Entry 3IQZ (X-ray diffraction, 2.10 A resolution); this record covers chains C and E of the 6 polymer chains in the assembly.

Chain C (and E):
Name: F420-dependent methylenetetrahydromethanopterin dehydrogenase
From: Methanopyrus kandleri
Notes: EC 1.5.99.9; chain E of this document is another copy of the same molecule, construct and numbering; everything in this record applies to it too
UniProtKB: P94951 (MTD_METKA); residue numbers follow UniProt; this construct covers 1-283
Chain sequence (283 residues; each row starts with the number of its first residue):
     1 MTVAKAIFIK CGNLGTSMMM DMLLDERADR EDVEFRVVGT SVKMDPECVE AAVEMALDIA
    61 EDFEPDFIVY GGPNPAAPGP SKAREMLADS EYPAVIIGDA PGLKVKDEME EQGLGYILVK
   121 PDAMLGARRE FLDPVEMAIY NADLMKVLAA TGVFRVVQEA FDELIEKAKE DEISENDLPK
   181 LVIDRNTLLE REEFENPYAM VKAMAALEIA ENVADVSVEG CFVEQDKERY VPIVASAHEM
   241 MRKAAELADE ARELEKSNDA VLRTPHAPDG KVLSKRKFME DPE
Disordered / not traced: 1
Small-molecule neighbours:
  - 5,10-dimethylene tetrahydromethanopterin (H4M), molecule 1: N13, L14, G15, V42, D122, A123, M124, L125, A127, R128, R129, E130, M137, Y140, N141, L144, C221, F222, Y230
  - 5,10-dimethylene tetrahydromethanopterin (H4M), molecule 2: E26, R27, A28

Chain C / chain E interface:
Pairs across the interface (146):
  N13(C) - M22(E)
  M18(C) - M18(E)  hydrophobic
  M18(C) - M19(E)  hydrophobic
  M18(C) - M22(E)  hydrophobic
  M19(C) - M18(E)  hydrophobic
  M19(C) - M137(E)  hydrophobic
  M19(C) - A138(E)  hydrophobic
  D21(C) - S41(E)  hydrogen bond
  M22(C) - N13(E)
  M22(C) - M18(E)  hydrophobic
  M22(C) - V42(E)  hydrophobic
  M22(C) - M137(E)
  L23(C) - P134(E)
  L23(C) - M137(E)
  D25(C) - V42(E)
  D25(C) - K43(E)  salt bridge
  E26(C) - L132(E)
  E26(C) - D133(E)
  E26(C) - P134(E)
  R27(C) - A127(E)
  R27(C) - R128(E)
  R27(C) - R129(E)
  R27(C) - L132(E)  hydrogen bond (side chain-backbone)
  A28(C) - V42(E)  hydrophobic
  A28(C) - K43(E)  hydrogen bond (backbone-side chain)
  D29(C) - R129(E)  salt bridge
  R30(C) - K43(E)  hydrogen bond (backbone-side chain)
  V33(C) - K43(E)
  F35(C) - T40(E)
  R36(C) - G39(E)
  R36(C) - T40(E)
  R36(C) - A51(E)
  R36(C) - M55(E)
  V37(C) - V37(E)
  V37(C) - V38(E)
  V37(C) - G39(E)  hydrogen bond (backbone-backbone)
  V38(C) - V37(E)
  V38(C) - V38(E)  hydrophobic
  G39(C) - R36(E)
  G39(C) - V37(E)  hydrogen bond (backbone-backbone)
  T40(C) - F35(E)
  T40(C) - R36(E)
  S41(C) - D21(E)  hydrogen bond
  S41(C) - V37(E)
  V42(C) - M22(E)  hydrophobic
  V42(C) - D25(E)
  V42(C) - A28(E)  hydrophobic
  K43(C) - D25(E)  salt bridge
  K43(C) - A28(E)  hydrogen bond (side chain-backbone)
  K43(C) - R30(E)  hydrogen bond (side chain-backbone)
  K43(C) - V33(E)
  A51(C) - R36(E)
  M55(C) - R36(E)
  M55(C) - I59(E)  hydrophobic
  I59(C) - M55(E)  hydrophobic
  A127(C) - R27(E)
  R128(C) - R27(E)
  R129(C) - R27(E)
  R129(C) - D29(E)  salt bridge
  R129(C) - P265(E)
  R129(C) - H266(E)  hydrogen bond (side chain-backbone)
  R129(C) - A267(E)
  R129(C) - P268(E)
  R129(C) - L273(E)
  E130(C) - K275(E)  hydrogen bond (backbone-side chain)
  E130(C) - P282(E)
  F131(C) - R263(E)  hydrogen bond (backbone-side chain)
  F131(C) - F278(E)  hydrophobic
  L132(C) - E26(E)
  L132(C) - R27(E)  hydrogen bond (backbone-side chain)
  D133(C) - E26(E)
  D133(C) - R155(E)  salt bridge
  D133(C) - L262(E)
  D133(C) - R263(E)
  D133(C) - T264(E)  hydrogen bond (side chain-backbone)
  D133(C) - P265(E)
  P134(C) - L23(E)
  P134(C) - E26(E)
  P134(C) - Q158(E)
  P134(C) - T264(E)
  P134(C) - H266(E)
  V135(C) - A149(E)
  V135(C) - R155(E)
  V135(C) - R252(E)
  E136(C) - R252(E)  salt bridge
  E136(C) - R263(E)  salt bridge
  M137(C) - M19(E)  hydrophobic
  M137(C) - M22(E)  hydrophobic
  M137(C) - L23(E)  hydrophobic
  A138(C) - M19(E)  hydrophobic
  A138(C) - M145(E)
  A138(C) - A149(E)  hydrophobic
  A138(C) - F154(E)  hydrophobic
  I139(C) - A149(E)  hydrophobic
  I139(C) - A150(E)  hydrophobic
  I139(C) - R252(E)
  N141(C) - M145(E)
  A142(C) - A142(E)
  A142(C) - M145(E)
  A142(C) - K146(E)
  D143(C) - K146(E)  salt bridge
  M145(C) - A138(E)
  M145(C) - N141(E)
  M145(C) - A142(E)
  K146(C) - A142(E)
  K146(C) - D143(E)  salt bridge
  A149(C) - V135(E)
  A149(C) - A138(E)  hydrophobic
  A149(C) - I139(E)  hydrophobic
  F154(C) - A138(E)  hydrophobic
  R155(C) - D133(E)  salt bridge
  R155(C) - V135(E)
  Q158(C) - P134(E)
  K227(C) - M279(E)
  K227(C) - D281(E)  salt bridge
  V231(C) - F278(E)
  P232(C) - F278(E)  hydrophobic
  A235(C) - F278(E)  hydrophobic
  E239(C) - K256(E)  salt bridge
  R242(C) - D249(E)  salt bridge
  R242(C) - E253(E)  salt bridge
  D249(C) - R242(E)  salt bridge
  R252(C) - V135(E)
  R252(C) - E136(E)  salt bridge
  R252(C) - I139(E)
  E253(C) - R242(E)  salt bridge
  K256(C) - E239(E)  salt bridge
  L262(C) - D133(E)
  R263(C) - E130(E)
  R263(C) - F131(E)  hydrogen bond (side chain-backbone)
  R263(C) - D133(E)
  R263(C) - E136(E)  salt bridge
  T264(C) - D133(E)  hydrogen bond (backbone-side chain)
  T264(C) - P134(E)
  P265(C) - R129(E)
  P265(C) - D133(E)
  H266(C) - R129(E)  hydrogen bond (backbone-side chain)
  H266(C) - P134(E)
  A267(C) - R129(E)
  P268(C) - R129(E)
  L273(C) - R129(E)
  K275(C) - E130(E)  hydrogen bond (side chain-backbone)
  F278(C) - V231(E)
  F278(C) - P232(E)  hydrophobic
  F278(C) - A235(E)  hydrophobic
  D281(C) - K227(E)  salt bridge
Also at the interface, not in a pair above, chain C (72 interface residues in all): A150, E228, M279, P282
Also at the interface, not in a pair above, chain E (72 interface residues in all): E228

Summary:
Chain C and chain E each contribute 72 residues to their interface; the contacts include 18 hydrogen bonds and
20 salt bridges. Polar contacts include D25(C)-K43(E), D29(C)-R129(E) and D133(C)-R155(E). Ligands of chain C:
5,10-dimethylene tetrahydromethanopterin.
Both chains are F420-dependent methylenetetrahydromethanopterin dehydrogenase (Methanopyrus kandleri). Entry
3IQZ (Structure of F420 dependent methylene-tetrahydromethanopterin dehydrogenase in complex with
methylene-tetrahydromethanopterin) was determined by X-ray diffraction (same publication as 3IQE and 3IQF).
